Entry 8YJV (electron microscopy, 3.51 A resolution); this record covers chains A and B of the 8 polymer chains in the assembly.

== Chain A (and B) ==
Protein: Proliferating cell nuclear antigen
From: Homo sapiens
Notes: chain B of this document is another copy of the same molecule, construct and numbering; everything in this record applies to it too
UniProtKB: P12004 (PCNA_HUMAN); residue numbers follow UniProt; this construct covers 1-261
Sequence (261 residues; each row starts with the number of its first residue):
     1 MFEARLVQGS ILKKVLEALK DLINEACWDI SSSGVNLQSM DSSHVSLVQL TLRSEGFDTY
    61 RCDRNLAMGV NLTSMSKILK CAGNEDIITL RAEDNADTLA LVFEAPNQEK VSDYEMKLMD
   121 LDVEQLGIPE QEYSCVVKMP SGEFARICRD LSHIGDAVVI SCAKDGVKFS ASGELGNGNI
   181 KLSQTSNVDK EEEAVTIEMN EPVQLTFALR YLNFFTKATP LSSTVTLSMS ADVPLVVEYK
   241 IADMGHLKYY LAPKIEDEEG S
Unresolved in the structure: 254-261 (chain B: 1, 254-261)
Cystine bridges: Cys135-Cys162
Swiss-Prot annotation at these positions:
  - DNA-binding region: Arg61 to Lys80
  - modified residue: Lys14 (N6-acetyllysine), Lys77 (N6-acetyllysine), Lys80 (N6-acetyllysine), Tyr211 (Phosphotyrosine), Lys248 (N6-acetyllysine)
  - cross-link (Glycyl lysine isopeptide (Lys-Gly)): Lys164 (interchain with G-Cter in SUMO2), Lys254 (interchain with G-Cter in SUMO2)
  - natural variant: Ser228 (S228I: In ATLD2)
  - mutagenesis: Lys13 (K13R: Inhibits acetylation, recruitment to DNA damage sites, inducible ubiquitination and protein degradation, DNA replication and repair synthesis efficiencies, but homotrimer formation, nuclear ...), Lys14 (K14R: Inhibits acetylation, recruitment to DNA damage sites, inducible ubiquitination and protein degradation, DNA replication and repair synthesis efficiencies, but homotrimer formation, nuclear ...), Lys20 (K20R: Inhibits acetylation, recruitment to DNA damage sites, inducible ubiquitination and protein degradation, DNA replication and repair synthesis efficiencies, but homotrimer formation, nuclear ...), Met40 (M40A: Complete loss of interaction with UHRF2), Ser43 to Val45 (No effect on POLD3-binding. Impairs binding to ALKBH2), Lys77 (K77A: Inhibits recruitment to DNA damage sites, but nuclear localization is similar as the wild-type; in association with A-80 ...), Lys80 (K80A: Inhibits recruitment to DNA damage sites, but nuclear localization is similar as the wild-type; in association with A-77 ...), Gln125 to Ile128 (Strong decrease in POLD3-binding. Impairs binding to ALKBH2), Ile128 (I128A: Complete loss of interaction with UHRF2), Lys164 (K164R: Abolishes ubiquitination. No effect on interaction with SHPRH), Val188 to Lys190 (No effect on POLD3-binding. No effect on ALKBH2-binding), Tyr211 (Y211F: Alters chromatin-associated PCNA stability and its function in DNA replication and repair), 3 further mutagenesis entries in UniProt

== Chain A / chain B interface ==
Contacting residue pairs (32):
  Glu143(A) - Lys110(B)  salt bridge
  Asp150(A) - Lys80(B)
  Asp150(A) - Cys81(B)
  Leu151(A) - Tyr114(B)
  His153(A) - Lys77(B)  hydrogen bond (backbone-side chain)
  Ile154(A) - Tyr114(B)  hydrophobic
  Glu174(A) - Lys117(B)
  Leu175(A) - Ser74(B)
  Leu175(A) - Lys77(B)
  Leu175(A) - Glu115(B)
  Leu175(A) - Met116(B)
  Leu175(A) - Lys117(B)  hydrogen bond (backbone-backbone)
  Gly176(A) - Glu115(B)
  Asn177(A) - Tyr114(B)
  Asn177(A) - Glu115(B)  hydrogen bond (backbone-backbone)
  Gly178(A) - Asp113(B)
  Gly178(A) - Tyr114(B)
  Asn179(A) - Ser112(B)
  Asn179(A) - Asp113(B)  hydrogen bond (backbone-backbone)
  Ile180(A) - Lys110(B)
  Ile180(A) - Val111(B)
  Ile180(A) - Ser112(B)
  Ile180(A) - Tyr114(B)
  Lys181(A) - Val111(B)  hydrogen bond (backbone-backbone)
  Lys181(A) - Asp113(B)  salt bridge
  Leu182(A) - Lys110(B)
  Ser183(A) - Glu109(B)  hydrogen bond (side chain-backbone)
  Gln184(A) - Glu109(B)
  Thr185(A) - Glu109(B)  hydrogen bond
  Asn187(A) - Glu109(B)
  Lys190(A) - Asn107(B)
  Lys190(A) - Glu109(B)
Interface residues without a listed pair, chain A (22 interface residues in all): Arg146, Ile147, Gly173
Interface residues without a listed pair, chain B (16 interface residues in all): Gly83, Gln108

== In short ==
Chain A and chain B form an interface of 22 and 16 residues respectively, with 7 hydrogen bonds and 2 salt
bridges. Among the polar pairs are Glu143(A)-Lys110(B), Lys181(A)-Asp113(B) and His153(A)-Lys77(B). Curated
annotation (UniProt) lists 23 mutagenesis sites on chain A.
Both chains are Proliferating cell nuclear antigen (Homo sapiens). Entry 8YJV (Structure of the human
endogenous PCNA-FEN1 complex - State G) was determined by electron microscopy (same publication as 8YJH, 8YJL,
8YJQ, 8YJR, 8YJS, 8YJU, 8YJW and 8YJZ).
